PDB entry 3T8F | X-ray diffraction, 1.44 A resolution | chain A

# Chain A
Protein: Thermolysin
From: Bacillus thermoproteolyticus
Notes: EC 3.4.24.27; fragment: mature form
UniProtKB: P00800 (THER_BACTH); residues 1-316 here correspond to UniProt positions 233-548 (UniProt number = residue number + 232)
Amino-acid sequence (316 residues; each row starts with the number of its first residue):
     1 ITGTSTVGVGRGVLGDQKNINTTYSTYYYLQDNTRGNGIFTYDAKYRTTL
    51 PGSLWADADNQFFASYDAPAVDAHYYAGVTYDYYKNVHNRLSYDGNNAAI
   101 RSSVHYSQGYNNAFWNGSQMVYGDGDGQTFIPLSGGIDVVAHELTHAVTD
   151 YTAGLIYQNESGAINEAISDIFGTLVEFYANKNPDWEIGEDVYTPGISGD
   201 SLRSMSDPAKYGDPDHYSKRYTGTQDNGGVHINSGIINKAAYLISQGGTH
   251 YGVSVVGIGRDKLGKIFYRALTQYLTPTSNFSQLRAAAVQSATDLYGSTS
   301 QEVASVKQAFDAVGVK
UniProt features mapped onto this chain:
  - active site: E143, H231 (Proton donor)
  - binding site (Ca(2+)): D57, D59, Q61, D138, E177, N183, D185, E187, E190, Y193, T194, I197, D200
  - binding site (Zn(2+)): H142, H146, E166
Residues lining bound ligands:
  - Ca2+ (CA), molecule 1: D57, D59, Q61
  - Ca2+ (CA), molecule 2: D138, E177, D185, E187, I188, G189, E190
  - Ca2+ (CA), molecule 3: E177, K182, N183, P184, D185, E190, D191
  - Ca2+ (CA), molecule 4: Y193, T194, P195, I197, S198, D200
  - UBTLN34 (UBU; N-[(R)-({[(benzyloxy)carbonyl]amino}methyl)(hydroxy)phosphoryl]-N-ethyl-L-leucinamide): N112, A113, F114, W115, N116, F130, L133, V139, H142, E143, H146, Y157, E166, I188, L202, R203, H231
  - Zn2+ (ZN): H142, H146, Y157, E166, S169, H231

# Summary
Chain A binds UBTLN34, Zn2+ and 4 copies of Ca2+. Curated annotation (UniProt) lists active-site residues E143
and H231, 13 Ca2+-binding residues and 3 Zn2+-binding residues.
Chain A is Thermolysin (Bacillus thermoproteolyticus); the structure, Thermolysin In Complex With UBTLN34, was
determined by X-ray diffraction together with 3T73, 3T74 and 3T8G from the same study.
